Entry 2CAL (X-ray diffraction, 1.10 A resolution); this record covers chain A.

Chain A:
Protein: Rusticyanin
Organism: Thiobacillus ferrooxidans
UniProt: P24930 (RUS2_THIFE); residues 1003-1155 here correspond to UniProt positions 35-187 (UniProt number = residue number - 968)
Sequence (154 residues; row label = number of the first residue in the row):
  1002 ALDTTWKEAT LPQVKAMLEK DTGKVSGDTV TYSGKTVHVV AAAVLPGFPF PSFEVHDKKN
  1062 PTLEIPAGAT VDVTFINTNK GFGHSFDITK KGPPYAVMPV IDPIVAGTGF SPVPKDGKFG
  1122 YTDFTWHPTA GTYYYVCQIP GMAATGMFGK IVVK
Not modelled in the structure: 1002
Construct notes: expression tag (1002); engineered mutation M1143 (His175 in P24930)
Bound ions: Cu+: H1085, C1138, M1148

In short:
H1085, C1138 and M1148 form the Cu+ site.
Chain A is Rusticyanin (Thiobacillus ferrooxidans); the structure, Crystal structure of His143Met rusticyanin,
was determined by X-ray diffraction (same publication as 2CAK).
